PDB entry 6U59 | electron microscopy, 3.86 A resolution | chains A and H of the 12 polymer chains in the assembly

Chain A:
Protein: SOSIP.664 gp120
From: Human immunodeficiency virus 1
Reference sequence: B3UES2 (B3UES2_9HIV1); the construct lacks a stretch of the UniProt sequence and is renumbered around it, so the offset changes along the chain: 31-148 = UniProt 29-146; 149-184 = UniProt 151-186; 189-309 = UniProt 198-318; 312-323 = UniProt 319-330; 3 more segments
Amino-acid sequence (524 residues; row label = number of the first residue in the row; note: 10 numbers in that range are skipped by the numbering (no residue carries them; nothing is unmodelled there); a row labelled like 148A-148D holds insertion residues (148A, then the next letters in order); numbers below 1 keep their minus sign (Met-4 is residue -4)):
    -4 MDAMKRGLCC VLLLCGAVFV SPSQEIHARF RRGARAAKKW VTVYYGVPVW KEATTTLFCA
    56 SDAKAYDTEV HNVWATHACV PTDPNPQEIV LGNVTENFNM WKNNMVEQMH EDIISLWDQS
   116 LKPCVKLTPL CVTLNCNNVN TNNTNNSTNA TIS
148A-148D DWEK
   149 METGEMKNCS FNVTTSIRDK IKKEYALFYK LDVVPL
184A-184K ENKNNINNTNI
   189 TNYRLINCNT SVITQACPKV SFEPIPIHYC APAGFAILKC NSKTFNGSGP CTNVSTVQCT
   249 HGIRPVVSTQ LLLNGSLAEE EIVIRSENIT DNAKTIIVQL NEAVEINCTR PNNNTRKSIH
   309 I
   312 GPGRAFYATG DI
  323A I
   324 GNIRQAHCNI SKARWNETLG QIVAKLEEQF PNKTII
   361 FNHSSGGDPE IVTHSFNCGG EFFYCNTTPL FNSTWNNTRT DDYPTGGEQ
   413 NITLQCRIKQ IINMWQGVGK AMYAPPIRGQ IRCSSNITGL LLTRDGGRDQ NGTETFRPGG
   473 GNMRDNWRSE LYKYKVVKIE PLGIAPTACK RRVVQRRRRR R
Disordered / not traced: -4 to 30, 57-62, 139-147, 184A-184K, 505-513
Differences from the reference sequence: engineered mutation Cys501 (Ala505 in B3UES2), Arg509 (Glu513 in B3UES2), Arg510 (Lys514 in B3UES2), Arg512 (Ala516 in B3UES2), Arg513 (Val517 in B3UES2)
Disulfide bonds: Cys119-Cys205, Cys126-Cys196, Cys131-Cys157, Cys218-Cys247, Cys228-Cys239, Cys296-Cys331, Cys378-Cys445, Cys385-Cys418
Covalently attached groups: N-acetylglucosamine (NAG) linked to Asn88, Asn156, Asn160, Asn197, Asn234, Asn241, Asn262, Asn276, Asn295, Asn301, Asn332, Asn339, Asn355, Asn362, Asn386, Asn392, Asn396, Asn413, Asn448
From the paper describing this entry:
  - post-translational modification sites: Asn88, Asn234, Asn241, Asn276, Asn295, Asn339, Asn355, Asn448

Chain H:
Protein: rabbit antibody 13B Fragment antigen binding heavy chain
From: Oryctolagus cuniculus
Notes: antibody fragment or engineered binder
Amino-acid sequence (119 residues; each row starts with the number of its first residue; a row labelled like 82A-82B holds insertion residues (82A, then the next letters in order)):
     4 LEESGGGLVQ PEGSLTLTCK ASGFDFSDYH VQWVRQSPGK GLEFIGGIAY TGNIYYASWA
    64 KGRFTISKTS STTVTLQMT
82A-82B TL
    83 TAADTATYFC ARAYGYAS
100A-100G APYAQYF
   101 NLWGPGTLVT VSS
Disordered / not traced: 113
Disulfide bonds: Cys22-Cys92

Chain A / chain H interface:
Residue-residue contacts (21):
  Lys231(A) with Tyr96(H); Gly97(H); Tyr98(H); Ala99(H), hydrogen bond (backbone-backbone)
  Thr232(A) with Asp31(H); Tyr53(H); Gly97(H); Tyr98(H); Ala99(H)
  Asn234(A) with Ala99(H)
  Glu268(A) with Tyr98(H), hydrogen bond; Tyr100F(H), hydrogen bond
  Glu269(A) with Tyr98(H); Pro100B(H); Tyr100C(H); Ala100D(H), hydrogen bond (side chain-backbone)
  Ile270(A) with Ser100(H), hydrogen bond (backbone-side chain)
  Val271(A) with Ala99(H)
  Lys348(A) with Ser100(H); Pro100B(H)
  Glu351(A) with Ala100A(H)
Interface residues without a listed pair, chain A (13 interface residues in all): Ser230, Phe233, Thr240, Ala347
Interface residues without a listed pair, chain H (13 interface residues in all): Ser30

Summary:
Chain A and chain H each contribute 13 residues to their interface, with 5 hydrogen bonds. Polar contacts
include Glu268(A)-Tyr98(H), Glu268(A)-Tyr100F(H) and Glu269(A)-Ala100D(H). Covalently linked
N-acetylglucosamine: at Asn88(A), Asn156(A), Asn160(A), Asn197(A), Asn234(A) and Asn241(A) and 13 more. From
the paper: modification sites Asn88(A), Asn234(A) and Asn241(A) among others.
Chain A is SOSIP.664 gp120 (Human immunodeficiency virus 1) and chain H is rabbit antibody 13B Fragment
antigen binding heavy chain (Oryctolagus cuniculus); the structure, HIV-1 B41 SOSIP.664 in complex with rabbit
antibody 13B, was determined by electron microscopy.
